3DMD - chains A and C; structure by X-ray diffraction, 2.21 A resolution.

# Chain A (and C)
Name: Signal recognition particle receptor
Organism: Pyrococcus furiosus
Notes: chain C of this document is another copy of the same molecule, construct and numbering; everything in this record applies to it too
Reference sequence: Q8U051 (Q8U051_PYRFU); numbering as in UniProt (aligned over 1-322)
Amino-acid sequence (328 residues; numbered -5 to 322; the number before each row is that of its first residue; numbers below 1 keep their minus sign (Gly-5 is residue -5)):
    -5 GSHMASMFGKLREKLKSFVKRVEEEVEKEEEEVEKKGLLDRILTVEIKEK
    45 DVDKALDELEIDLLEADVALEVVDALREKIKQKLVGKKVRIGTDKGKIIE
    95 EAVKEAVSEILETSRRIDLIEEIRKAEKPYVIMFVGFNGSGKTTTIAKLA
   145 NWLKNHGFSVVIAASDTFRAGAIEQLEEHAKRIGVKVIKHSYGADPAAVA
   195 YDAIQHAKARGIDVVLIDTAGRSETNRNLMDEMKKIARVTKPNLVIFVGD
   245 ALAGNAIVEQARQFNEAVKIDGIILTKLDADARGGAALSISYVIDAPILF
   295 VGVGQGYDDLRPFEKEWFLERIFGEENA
Not modelled in the structure: -5 to 0, 29-36, 319-322 (chain C: -5 to 0, 319-322)
Differences from the reference sequence: expression tag (-5 to 0)

# Interface between chain A and chain C
Contacting residue pairs - 20 pairs, chain A then chain C:
  Asp51(A) - Tyr195(C)  hydrogen bond
  Asp51(A) - Gln199(C)
  Asp51(A) - Lys202(C)  salt bridge
  Glu54(A) - Tyr195(C)
  Glu54(A) - Val233(C)
  Ile55(A) - His184(C)
  Ile55(A) - Ala192(C)
  Ile55(A) - Tyr195(C)  hydrophobic
  Ile55(A) - Asp196(C)
  Leu58(A) - Asp189(C)
  Leu58(A) - Ala192(C)  hydrophobic
  Leu58(A) - Lys229(C)
  Glu59(A) - His184(C)  salt bridge
  Glu59(A) - Ala188(C)
  Glu59(A) - Asp189(C)  hydrogen bond (side chain-backbone)
  Glu59(A) - Ala192(C)
  Leu64(A) - Arg232(C)
  Leu64(A) - Val233(C)  hydrophobic
  Arg71(A) - Tyr195(C)
  Asn249(A) - Asn220(C)
Other interface residues (no listed pair), chain A (9 interface residues in all): Glu253
Other interface residues (no listed pair), chain C (15 interface residues in all): Ala191, Val193, Asp225

# In short
9 residues of chain A face 15 of chain C across their interface, with 2 hydrogen bonds and 2 salt bridges.
Among the polar pairs are Asp51(A)-Lys202(C), Glu59(A)-His184(C) and Asp51(A)-Tyr195(C).
Both chains are Signal recognition particle receptor (Pyrococcus furiosus). Entry 3DMD (Structures and
Conformations in Solution of the Signal Recognition Particle Receptor from the archaeon Pyrococcus furiosus)
was determined by X-ray diffraction (same publication as 3E70 and 3DM9).
